6DNH - chains A and C of the 4 polymer chains in the assembly; structure by electron microscopy, 3.40 A resolution.

Chain A:
Name: Cleavage and polyadenylation specificity factor subunit 1
From: Homo sapiens
Reference sequence: Q10570 (CPSF1_HUMAN); residues 1-1443 here = UniProt positions 1-1443
Amino-acid sequence (1443 residues; each row starts with the number of its first residue):
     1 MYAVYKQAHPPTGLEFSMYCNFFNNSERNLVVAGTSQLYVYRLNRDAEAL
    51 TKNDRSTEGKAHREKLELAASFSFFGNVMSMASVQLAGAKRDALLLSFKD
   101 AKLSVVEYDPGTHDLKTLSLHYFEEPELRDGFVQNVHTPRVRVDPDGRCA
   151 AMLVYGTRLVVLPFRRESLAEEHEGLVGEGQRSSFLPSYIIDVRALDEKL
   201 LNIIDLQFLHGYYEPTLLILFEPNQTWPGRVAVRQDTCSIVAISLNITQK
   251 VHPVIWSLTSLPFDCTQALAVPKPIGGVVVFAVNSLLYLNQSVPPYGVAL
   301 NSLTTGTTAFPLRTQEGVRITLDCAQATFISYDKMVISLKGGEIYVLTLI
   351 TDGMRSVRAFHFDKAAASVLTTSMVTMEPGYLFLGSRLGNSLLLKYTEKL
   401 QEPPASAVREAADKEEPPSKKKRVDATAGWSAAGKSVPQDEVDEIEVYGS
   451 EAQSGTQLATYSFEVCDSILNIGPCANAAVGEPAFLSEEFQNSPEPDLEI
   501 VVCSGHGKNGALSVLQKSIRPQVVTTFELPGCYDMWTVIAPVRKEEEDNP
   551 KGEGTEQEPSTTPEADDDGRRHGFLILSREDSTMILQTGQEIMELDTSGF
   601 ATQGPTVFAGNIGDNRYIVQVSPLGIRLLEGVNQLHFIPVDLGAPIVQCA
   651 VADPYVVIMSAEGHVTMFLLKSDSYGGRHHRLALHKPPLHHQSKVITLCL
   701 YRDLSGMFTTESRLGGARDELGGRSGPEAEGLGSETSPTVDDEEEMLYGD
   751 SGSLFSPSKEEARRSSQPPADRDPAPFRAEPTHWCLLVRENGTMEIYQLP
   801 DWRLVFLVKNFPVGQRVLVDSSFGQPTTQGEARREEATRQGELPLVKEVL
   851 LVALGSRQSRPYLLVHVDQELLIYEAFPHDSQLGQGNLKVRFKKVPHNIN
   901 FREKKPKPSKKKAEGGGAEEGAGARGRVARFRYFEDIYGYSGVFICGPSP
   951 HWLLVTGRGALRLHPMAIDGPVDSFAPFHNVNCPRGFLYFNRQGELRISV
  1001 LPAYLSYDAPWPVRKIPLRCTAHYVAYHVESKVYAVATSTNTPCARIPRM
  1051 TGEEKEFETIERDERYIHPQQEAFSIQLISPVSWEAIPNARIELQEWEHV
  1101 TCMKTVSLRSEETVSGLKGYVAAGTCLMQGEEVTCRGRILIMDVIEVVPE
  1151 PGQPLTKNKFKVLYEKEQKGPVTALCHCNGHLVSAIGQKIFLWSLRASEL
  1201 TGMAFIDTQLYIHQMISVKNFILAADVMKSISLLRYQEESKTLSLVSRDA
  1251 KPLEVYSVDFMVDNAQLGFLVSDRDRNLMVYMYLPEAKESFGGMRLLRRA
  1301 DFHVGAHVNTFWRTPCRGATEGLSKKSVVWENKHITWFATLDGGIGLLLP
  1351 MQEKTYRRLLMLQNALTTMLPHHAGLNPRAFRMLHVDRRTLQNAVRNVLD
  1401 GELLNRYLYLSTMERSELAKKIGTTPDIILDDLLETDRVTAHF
Unresolved in the structure: 46-62, 166-182, 401-458, 542-569, 641-643, 674-679, 711-780, 822-843, 881-885, 903-925, 1318-1329, 1388-1392
Swiss-Prot annotation at these positions:
  - motif: K893 to P908 (Nuclear localization signal)
  - modified residue (Phosphoserine): S756, S766
  - natural variant: Y5 to F1443 (deletion: In MYP27), Q620 to F1443 (deletion: In MYP27), D1275 (D1275Y: In MYP27; uncertain significance)

Chain C:
Name: Cleavage and polyadenylation specificity factor subunit 4
From: Homo sapiens
Reference sequence: O95639 (CPSF4_HUMAN), isoform O95639-2; residue numbers follow UniProt; this construct covers 1-244
Amino-acid sequence (245 residues; numbered 0 to 244; the number before each row is that of its first residue; numbering starts at 0):
     0 GMQEIIASVDHIKFDLEIAVEQQLGAQPLPFPGMDKSGAAVCEFFLKAAC
    50 GKGGMCPFRHISGEKTVVCKHWLRGLCKKGDQCEFLHEYDMTKMPECYFY
   100 SKFGECSNKECPFLHIDPESKIKDCPWYDRGFCKHGPLCRHRHTRRVICV
   150 NYLVGFCPEGPSCKFMHPRFELPMGTTEQPPLPQQTQPPAKQRTPQVIGV
   200 MQSQNSSAGNRGPRPLEQVTCYKCGEKGHYANRCTKGHLAFLSGQ
Unresolved in the structure: 117-244
Construct notes: expression tag (0)
Swiss-Prot annotation at these positions:
  - zinc finger: K35 to S61 (C3H1-type 1), G62 to D89 (C3H1-type 2), M90 to P117 (C3H1-type 3), E118 to H142 (C3H1-type 4), T143 to F169 (C3H1-type 5)
  - modified residue: S202 (Phosphoserine)
Ion coordination: Zn2+ site 1: C41, C49, C55, H59; Zn2+ site 2: C76, H86; Zn2+ site 3: C96, C110, H114
From the paper describing this entry:
  - binding site for the 17-nt RNA strand: V67, K69, H70, K77, K78, F84

How chain A and chain C interact:
Residue-residue contacts (48):
  V480(A) - G0(C)
  L498(A) - I5(C)  hydrophobic
  V1029(A) - I4(C)  hydrophobic
  S1107(A) - M1(C)
  S1107(A) - E3(C)
  L1117(A) - E3(C)
  R1136(A) - E109(C)  salt bridge
  H1177(A) - E3(C)  salt bridge
  K1189(A) - L72(C)
  F1191(A) - Y88(C)
  G1202(A) - Y88(C)
  M1203(A) - Y88(C)
  F1205(A) - W71(C)  hydrophobic
  F1205(A) - Y88(C)  hydrophobic
  V1218(A) - V8(C)  hydrophobic
  K1219(A) - V8(C)
  K1219(A) - I11(C)  hydrogen bond (side chain-backbone)
  K1219(A) - F13(C)
  K1219(A) - E16(C)  salt bridge
  F1221(A) - L15(C)  hydrophobic
  R1235(A) - V19(C)
  Q1237(A) - A39(C)
  Q1237(A) - V40(C)
  Q1237(A) - E42(C)
  S1240(A) - E87(C)
  K1241(A) - D89(C)
  T1242(A) - V40(C)
  T1242(A) - R58(C)
  S1244(A) - G37(C)
  S1244(A) - A38(C)
  S1244(A) - A39(C)
  L1245(A) - G37(C)  hydrogen bond (backbone-backbone)
  N1264(A) - I11(C)
  A1265(A) - F13(C)
  A1265(A) - D14(C)  hydrogen bond (backbone-backbone)
  L1267(A) - F13(C)  hydrophobic
  L1267(A) - L15(C)  hydrophobic
  Y1283(A) - L15(C)  hydrophobic
  P1285(A) - L23(C)
  E1286(A) - L23(C)
  R1313(A) - Q2(C)
  R1313(A) - A6(C)
  T1314(A) - I5(C)
  P1315(A) - I5(C)
  N1332(A) - H10(C)  hydrogen bond
  N1332(A) - I11(C)
  H1334(A) - A6(C)
  H1334(A) - V8(C)
Interface residues without a listed pair, chain A (45 interface residues in all): G481, P496, Y1027, T1105, K1169, A1204, I1206, D1207, V1262, F1269, G1292, W1312
Interface residues without a listed pair, chain C (37 interface residues in all): S7, D9, K12, A18, G24, Q26, R73, G74, P111
The authors on this interface:
  - interface residues, chain C: M1(C)

Overview:
The interface between chain A and chain C involves 45 residues on one side and 37 on the other; the contacts
include 4 hydrogen bonds and 3 salt bridges. Polar pairs include R1136(A)-E109(C), H1177(A)-E3(C) and
K1219(A)-E16(C). The paper reports a binding site for the 17-nt RNA strand at V67(C), K69(C) and H70(C) among
others; the interface residue M1(C).
Chain A is Cleavage and polyadenylation specificity factor subunit 1 and chain C is Cleavage and
polyadenylation specificity factor subunit 4, both from Homo sapiens; the structure, Cryo-EM structure of
human CPSF-160-WDR33-CPSF-30-PAS RNA complex at 3.4 A resolution, was determined by electron microscopy
together with 6BLY and 6BM0 from the same study.
